6SAD - chains A and C of the 3 polymer chains in the assembly; structure by X-ray diffraction, 2.75 A resolution.

[Chain A]
Molecule: 14-3-3 protein gamma
Organism: Homo sapiens
UniProtKB: P61981 (1433G_HUMAN); residues 1-234 here = UniProt positions 1-234
Chain sequence (234 residues; numbered 1 to 234; the number before each row is that of its first residue):
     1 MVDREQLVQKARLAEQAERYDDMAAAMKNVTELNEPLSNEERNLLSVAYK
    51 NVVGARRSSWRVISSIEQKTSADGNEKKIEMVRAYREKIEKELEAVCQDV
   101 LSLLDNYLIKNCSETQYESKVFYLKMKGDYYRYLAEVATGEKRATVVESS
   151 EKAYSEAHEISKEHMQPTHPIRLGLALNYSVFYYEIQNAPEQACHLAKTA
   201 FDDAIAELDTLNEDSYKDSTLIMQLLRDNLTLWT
Disordered / not traced: 1
Curated features (UniProtKB/Swiss-Prot):
  - site (Interaction with phosphoserine on interacting protein): Arg57, Arg132
  - modified residue: Met1 (N-acetylmethionine), Val2 (N-acetylvaline), Ser71 (Phosphoserine), Tyr133 (Phosphotyrosine), Thr145 (Phosphothreonine), Ser215 (Phosphoserine), Thr234 (Phosphothreonine)
  - natural variant: Glu15 (E15A: In DEE56; uncertain significance), Lys50 (K50Q: Found in an individual with autism; uncertain significance), Asp129 (D129E: In DEE56), Arg132 (R132C: In DEE56), Tyr133 (Y133S: Found in an individual with neurodevelopmental disorder)

[Chain C]
Molecule: Caspase-2
Notes: EC 3.4.22.55
UniProtKB: P42575 (CASP2_HUMAN); numbering as in UniProt (aligned over 135-168)
Chain sequence (34 residues; each row starts with the number of its first residue):
   135 DYDLSLPFPVCESCPLYKKLRLSTDTVEHSLDNK
Disordered / not traced: 149-161, 167-168
Modified residues: Ser139 (phosphoserine; SEP); Ser164 (phosphoserine; SEP)
Curated features (UniProtKB/Swiss-Prot):
  - modified residue: Ser157 (Phosphoserine)

[Chain A / chain C interface]
Pairs across the interface - 17 pairs, chain A then chain C:
  Lys50(A) - Ser164(C)
  Lys50(A) - Leu165(C)  hydrogen bond (side chain-backbone)
  Lys50(A) - Asp166(C)
  Arg57(A) - Glu162(C)  salt bridge
  Arg57(A) - Ser164(C)
  Arg61(A) - Glu162(C)  salt bridge
  Arg132(A) - Ser164(C)
  Tyr133(A) - Ser164(C)
  Gly174(A) - Leu165(C)
  Leu177(A) - His163(C)
  Leu177(A) - Ser164(C)
  Leu177(A) - Leu165(C)
  Asn178(A) - Ser164(C)
  Asn178(A) - Leu165(C)  hydrogen bond (side chain-backbone)
  Val181(A) - His163(C)
  Glu185(A) - His163(C)  salt bridge
  Asn229(A) - His163(C)  hydrogen bond (side chain-backbone)
Also at the interface, not in a pair above, chain A (15 interface residues in all): Asp129, Ile222, Leu225, Trp233

[In short]
The interface between chain A and chain C involves 15 residues on one side and 5 on the other, with 3 hydrogen
bonds and 3 salt bridges. Among the polar pairs are Arg57(A)-Glu162(C), Arg61(A)-Glu162(C) and
Glu185(A)-His163(C).
Here chain A is 14-3-3 protein gamma (Homo sapiens) and chain C is Caspase-2. Entry 6SAD (Structure of 14-3-3
gamma in complex with double phosphorylated caspase-2 peptide on Ser139 and Ser164) was determined by X-ray
diffraction (same publication as 6S9K).
